Entry 5WVK (electron microscopy, 4.20 A resolution (low resolution: residue-level contacts below are approximate; hydrogen-bond / salt-bridge calls are withheld)); this record covers chains L and M of the 47 polymer chains in the assembly.

== Chain L ==
Molecule: 26S protease subunit RPT4
Organism: Saccharomyces cerevisiae (strain ATCC 204508 / S288c)
UniProtKB: P53549 (PRS10_YEAST); numbering as in UniProt (aligned over 1-437)
Sequence (437 residues; numbered 1 to 437; the number before each row is that of its first residue):
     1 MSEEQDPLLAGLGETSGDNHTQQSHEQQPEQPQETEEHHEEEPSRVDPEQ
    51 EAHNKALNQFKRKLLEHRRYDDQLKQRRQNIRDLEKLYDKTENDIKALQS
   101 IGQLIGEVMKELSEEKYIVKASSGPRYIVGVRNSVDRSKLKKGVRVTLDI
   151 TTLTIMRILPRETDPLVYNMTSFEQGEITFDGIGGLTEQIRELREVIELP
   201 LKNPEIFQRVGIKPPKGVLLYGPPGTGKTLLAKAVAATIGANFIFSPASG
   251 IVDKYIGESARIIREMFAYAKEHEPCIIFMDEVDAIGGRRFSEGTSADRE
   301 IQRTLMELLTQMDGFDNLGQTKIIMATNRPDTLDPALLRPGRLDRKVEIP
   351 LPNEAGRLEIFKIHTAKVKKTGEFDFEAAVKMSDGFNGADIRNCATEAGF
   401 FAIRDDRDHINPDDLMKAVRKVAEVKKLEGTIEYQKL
Disordered / not traced: 1-66, 428-437
Curated features (UniProtKB/Swiss-Prot):
  - binding site (ATP): Gly-222 to Thr-229
  - modified residue: Ser-2 (N-acetylserine)

== Chain M ==
Molecule: 26S protease regulatory subunit 6A
Organism: Saccharomyces cerevisiae (strain ATCC 204508 / S288c)
UniProtKB: P33297 (PRS6A_YEAST); numbering as in UniProt (aligned over 1-434)
Sequence (434 residues; each row starts with the number of its first residue):
     1 MATLEELDAQTLPGDDELDQEILNLSTQELQTRAKLLDNEIRIFRSELQR
    51 LSHENNVMLEKIKDNKEKIKNNRQLPYLVANVVEVMDMNEIEDKENSEST
   101 TQGGNVNLDNTAVGKAAVVKTSSRQTVFLPMVGLVDPDKLKPNDLVGVNK
   151 DSYLILDTLPSEFDSRVKAMEVDEKPTETYSDVGGLDKQIEELVEAIVLP
   201 MKRADKFKDMGIRAPKGALMYGPPGTGKTLLARACAAQTNATFLKLAAPQ
   251 LVQMYIGEGAKLVRDAFALAKEKAPTIIFIDELDAIGTKRFDSEKSGDRE
   301 VQRTMLELLNQLDGFSSDDRVKVLAATNRVDVLDPALLRSGRLDRKIEFP
   351 LPSEDSRAQILQIHSRKMTTDDDINWQELARSTDEFNGAQLKAVTVEAGM
   401 IALRNGQSSVKHEDFVEGISEVQARKSKSVSFYA
Disordered / not traced: 1-40, 86-112
Curated features (UniProtKB/Swiss-Prot):
  - binding site (ATP): Gly-222 to Thr-229
  - modified residue: Ala-2 (N-acetylalanine), Tyr-180 (Phosphotyrosine)

== Chain L / chain M interface ==
Pairs across the interface (115):
  His-67(L) with Phe-44(M)
  Tyr-70(L) with Phe-44(M); Arg-45(M); Leu-48(M)
  Asp-71(L) with Phe-44(M)
  Gln-73(L) with Leu-48(M)
  Leu-74(L) with Glu-47(M); Leu-48(M); Leu-51(M)
  Arg-77(L) with Leu-51(M); Ser-52(M); Asn-55(M)
  Arg-78(L) with Leu-51(M)
  Ile-81(L) with Leu-51(M); Asn-55(M); Met-58(M)
  Leu-84(L) with Met-58(M)
  Glu-85(L) with Met-58(M)
  Tyr-88(L) with Met-58(M); Leu-59(M); Ile-62(M)
  Asp-94(L) with Gly-133(M)
  Ile-95(L) with Lys-68(M); Ile-69(M)
  Ala-97(L) with Val-132(M); Leu-154(M)
  Leu-98(L) with Ile-69(M); Val-132(M); Leu-134(M); Leu-154(M); Leu-156(M)
  Gln-99(L) with Asn-72(M)
  Ser-100(L) with Pro-130(M); Leu-154(M)
  Gly-102(L) with Phe-128(M); Ser-152(M)
  Gln-103(L) with Val-127(M); Phe-128(M)
  Leu-104(L) with Val-127(M)
  Ile-105(L) with Val-118(M); Thr-126(M); Val-127(M); Phe-128(M)
  Ser-122(L) with Arg-124(M); Gln-125(M); Thr-126(M)
  Ser-123(L) with Gln-125(M)
  Arg-145(L) with Glu-84(M)
  Glu-162(L) with Glu-84(M)
  Pro-165(L) with Val-83(M)
  Tyr-168(L) with Val-85(M); Leu-140(M); Lys-141(M); Pro-142(M)
  Asn-169(L) with Arg-264(M)
  Pro-224(L) with Asp-334(M); Pro-335(M); Ala-336(M)
  Gly-225(L) with Ala-336(M); Arg-339(M)
  Thr-229(L) with Asp-313(M); Arg-339(M)
  Lys-233(L) with Asp-313(M)
  Phe-245(L) with Asn-310(M)
  Pro-247(L) with Arg-264(M); Glu-307(M); Asn-310(M)
  Ala-248(L) with Arg-303(M)
  Ser-249(L) with Ala-260(M); Arg-303(M); Glu-307(M)
  Gly-250(L) with Ala-260(M)
  Val-252(L) with Gly-257(M); Arg-299(M); Arg-303(M)
  Asp-253(L) with Gly-257(M)
  Lys-254(L) with Ile-256(M)
  Asp-281(L) with Asn-310(M)
  Glu-282(L) with Leu-306(M)
  Ala-285(L) with Gln-302(M); Leu-306(M)
  Ala-297(L) with Arg-299(M)
  Asp-298(L) with Arg-299(M)
  Glu-300(L) with Arg-299(M)
  Ile-301(L) with Arg-299(M)
  Lys-367(L) with Met-210(M); Gly-211(M)
  Val-368(L) with Met-210(M); Gly-211(M); Ile-212(M)
  Lys-369(L) with Met-210(M)
  Ala-389(L) with Arg-339(M); Ser-340(M)
  Asp-390(L) with Leu-338(M)
  Arg-392(L) with Arg-213(M); Ser-340(M)
  Asn-393(L) with Leu-338(M); Arg-339(M); Ser-340(M); Asp-344(M)
  Thr-396(L) with Pro-215(M)
  Glu-397(L) with Arg-345(M)
  Gly-399(L) with Ile-212(M)
  Phe-400(L) with Glu-195(M); Ala-196(M); Leu-199(M)
  Ile-403(L) with Leu-199(M); Lys-206(M); Phe-207(M)
  Arg-404(L) with Glu-195(M)
  Asp-408(L) with Met-210(M)
  Val-425(L) with Leu-338(M)
  Lys-426(L) with Asp-334(M); Pro-335(M); Leu-338(M)
Other interface residues (no listed pair), chain L (74 interface residues in all): Asn-80, Thr-91, Glu-92, Thr-147, Leu-159, Glu-177, Pro-223, Thr-226, Asp-284, Arg-290, Ala-395
Other interface residues (no listed pair), chain M (70 interface residues in all): Ile-41, Arg-50, Asn-65, Tyr-153, Ile-155, Pro-200, Ser-293, Ser-296, Ser-316

== Overview ==
74 residues of chain L and 70 residues of chain M are in contact. Curated annotation (UniProt) lists 8
ATP-binding residues on chain L; 8 ATP-binding residues on chain M.
Here chain L is 26S protease subunit RPT4 and chain M is 26S protease regulatory subunit 6A, both from
Saccharomyces cerevisiae (strain ATCC 204508 / S288c). Entry 5WVK (Yeast proteasome-ADP-AlFx) was determined
by electron microscopy, deposited together with 5WVI.
